Entry 4NBP (X-ray diffraction, 1.31 A resolution); this record covers chain A.

== Chain A ==
Protein: Large T antigen
From: JC polyomavirus
Notes: EC 3.6.4.-; fragment: Origin Binding Domain
UniProt: P03072 (LT_POVJC); residues 132-261 here = UniProt positions 132-261
Chain sequence (132 residues; numbered 130 to 261; the number before each row is that of its first residue):
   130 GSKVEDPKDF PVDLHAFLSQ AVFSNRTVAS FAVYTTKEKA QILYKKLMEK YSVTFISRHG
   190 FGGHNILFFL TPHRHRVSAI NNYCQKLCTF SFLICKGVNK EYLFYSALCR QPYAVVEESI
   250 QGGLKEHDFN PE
Unresolved in the structure: 130-132
Differences from the reference sequence: expression tag (130-131)
Covalent attachments: l(+)-tartaric acid (TLA) linked to Lys168
Swiss-Prot annotation at these positions:
  - DNA-binding region: Pro140 to Glu255 (T-ag OBD)
Reported in the primary citation:
  - binding site for l(+)-tartaric acid: Lys168
  - conformationally variable residues (order/disorder transition): Leu216 to Ser220
  - conformationally variable residues (loop rearrangement): Phe152 (proposed by the authors, not directly observed)
  - mutagenesis - Q240A, F258L: unchanged stability
  - mutagenesis - L199N, L199R: decreased stability
  - mutagenesis - F190A: unchanged expression

== Overview ==
Covalently linked l(+)-tartaric acid: at Lys168. Curated annotation (UniProt) lists a DNA-binding region. From
the paper: a binding site for l(+)-tartaric acid at Lys168; L199N and L199R reduce stability; 5 substitutions
were tested in all.
Chain A is Large T antigen (JC polyomavirus); the structure, Crystal structure of the JCV large T-antigen
origin binding domain, was determined by X-ray diffraction, deposited together with 4LMD and 4LIF.
